7K04 - chains 1 and A of the 11 polymer chains in the assembly; structure by electron microscopy, 9.25 A resolution (very low resolution: no residue pairs are listed; an interface is given only as per-side residue counts).

== Chain 1 ==
Molecule: General transcription and DNA repair factor IIH subunit TFB1
Organism: Saccharomyces cerevisiae (strain ATCC 204508 / S288c)
UniProtKB: P32776 (TFB1_YEAST); numbering as in UniProt (aligned over 2-642)
Chain sequence (642 residues; row label = number of the first residue in the row):
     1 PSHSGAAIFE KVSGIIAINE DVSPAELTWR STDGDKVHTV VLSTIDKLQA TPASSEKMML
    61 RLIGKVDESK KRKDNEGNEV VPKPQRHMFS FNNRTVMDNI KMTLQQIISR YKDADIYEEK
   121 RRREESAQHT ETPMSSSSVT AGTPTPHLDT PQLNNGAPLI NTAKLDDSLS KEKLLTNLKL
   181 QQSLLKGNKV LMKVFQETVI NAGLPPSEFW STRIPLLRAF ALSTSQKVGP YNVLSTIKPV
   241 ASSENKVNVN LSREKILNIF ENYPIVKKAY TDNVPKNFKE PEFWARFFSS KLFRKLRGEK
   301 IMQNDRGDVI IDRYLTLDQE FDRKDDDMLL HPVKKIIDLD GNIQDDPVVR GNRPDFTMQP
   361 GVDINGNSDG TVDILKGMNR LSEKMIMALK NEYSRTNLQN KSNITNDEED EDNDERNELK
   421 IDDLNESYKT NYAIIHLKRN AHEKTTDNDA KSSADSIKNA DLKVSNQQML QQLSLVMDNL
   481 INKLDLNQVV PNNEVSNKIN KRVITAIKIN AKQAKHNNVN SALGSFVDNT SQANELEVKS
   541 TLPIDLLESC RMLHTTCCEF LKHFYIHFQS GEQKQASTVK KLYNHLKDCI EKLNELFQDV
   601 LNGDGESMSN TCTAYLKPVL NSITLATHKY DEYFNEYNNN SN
Unresolved in the structure: 121-167, 356-367, 394-464, 520-536, 568-572, 640-642
Construct notes: insertion (1)
UniProt features mapped onto this chain:
  - modified residue: Thr150 (Phosphothreonine)

== Chain A ==
Molecule: DNA repair protein RAD4
Organism: Saccharomyces cerevisiae (strain ATCC 204508 / S288c)
UniProtKB: P14736 (RAD4_YEAST); numbering as in UniProt (aligned over 1-754)
Chain sequence (754 residues; each row starts with the number of its first residue):
     1 MNEDLPKEYF ELIRKALNEK EAEKAPLSRR RRVRRKNQPL PDAKKKFKTG LNELPRESVV
    61 TVNLDSSDDG VVTVPTDDSV EEIQSSEEDY DSEEFEDVTD GNEVAGVEDI SVEIKPSSKR
   121 NSDARRTSRN VCSNEERKRR KYFHMLYLVC LMVHGFIRNE WINSKRLSRK LSNLVPEKVF
   181 ELLHPQKDEE LPLRSTRKLL DGLKKCMELW QKHWKITKKY DNEGLYMRTW KEIEMSANNK
   241 RKFKTLKRSD FLRAVSKGHG DPDISVQGFV AMLRACNVNA RLIMSCQPPD FTNMKIDTSL
   301 NGNNAYKDMV KYPIFWCEVW DKFSKKWITV DPVNLKTIEQ VRLHSKLAPK GVACCERNML
   361 RYVIAYDRKY GCRDVTRRYA QWMNSKVRKR RITKDDFGEK WFRKVITALH HRKRTKIDDY
   421 EDQYFFRRDE SEGIPDSVQD LKNHPYYVLE QDIKQTQIVK PGCKECGYLK VHGKVGKVLK
   481 VYAKRDIADL KSARQWYMNG RILKTGSRCK KVIKRTVGRP KGEAEEEDER LYSFEDTELY
   541 IPPLASASGE ITKNTFGNIE VFAPTMIPGN CCLVENPVAI KAARFLGVEF APAVTSFKFE
   601 RGSTVKPVLS GIVVAKWLRE AIETAIDGIE FIQEDDNRKE HLLGALESWN TLLLKLRIRS
   661 KLNSTYGKIA EEEPNVTKEQ NIADNHDNTE TFMGGGFLPG IANHEARPYS EPSEPEDSLD
   721 YVSVDKAEES ATDDDVGEDY SDFMKELEMS EESD
Unresolved in the structure: 1-89, 105-128, 518-525, 629-647, 665-754
Construct notes: conflict Glu223 (Val in P14736), Arg427 (Gln in P14736)
UniProt features mapped onto this chain:
  - DNA-binding region: Asp250 to Phe269

== How chain 1 and chain A interact ==
At this resolution (9 A) residue pairs are not listed: 19 residues of chain 1 and 12 of chain A lie at the interface.
From the paper, about this interface:
  - interface residues, chain A: Tyr90(A)

== Overview ==
The interface between chain 1 and chain A involves 19 residues on one side and 12 on the other. The paper
reports the interface residue Tyr90(A).
Here chain 1 is General transcription and DNA repair factor IIH subunit TFB1 and chain A is DNA repair protein
RAD4, both from Saccharomyces cerevisiae (strain ATCC 204508 / S288c). Entry 7K04 (Structure of
TFIIH/Rad4-Rad23-Rad33/DNA in DNA opening) was determined by electron microscopy together with 7K01 and 7M2U
from the same study.
